6N7P - chains M and R of the 21 polymer chains in the assembly; structure by electron microscopy, 3.60 A resolution.

== Chain M ==
Name: Small nuclear ribonucleoprotein Sm D2
From: Saccharomyces cerevisiae (strain ATCC 204508 / S288c)
UniProt: Q06217 (SMD2_YEAST); numbering as in UniProt (aligned over 1-110)
Chain sequence (110 residues; row label = number of the first residue in the row):
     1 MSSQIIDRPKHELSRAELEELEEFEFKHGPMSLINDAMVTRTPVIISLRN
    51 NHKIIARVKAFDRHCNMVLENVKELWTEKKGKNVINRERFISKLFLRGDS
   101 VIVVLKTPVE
Not modelled in the structure: 1, 109-110

== Chain R ==
Molecule: U1 snRNA
From: Saccharomyces cerevisiae (strain ATCC 204508 / S288c)
Sequence (568 nucleotides; row label = number of the first residue in the row):
     1 AUACUUACCUUAAGAUAUCAGAGGAGAUCAAGAAGUCCUACUGAUCAAAC
    51 AUGCGCUUCCAAUAGUAGAAGGACGUUAAGCAUUUAUCAUUGAACUAUAA
   101 UUGUUCAUUGAAGUCAUUGAUGCAAACUCCUUGGUCACACACACAUACGG
   151 CGCGGAAGGCGUGUUUGCUGACGUUUCCAUUCCCUUGUUUCAAUCAUUGG
   201 UUAAUCCCUUGAUUCCUUUGGGGAUUUUUGGGUUAAACUGAUUUUUGGGG
   251 CCCUUUGUUUCUUCUGCCUGGAGAAGUUUGACACCAAAUUCAAAUUGGUG
   301 UUAGGGGAGCUGGGGCCUUUCAAAAGAGAGCUUUGUAGAGGCAUUCUUUU
   351 UGACUACUUUUCUCUAGCGUGCCAUUUUAGUUUUUGACGGCAGAUUCGAA
   401 UGAACUUAAGUUUAUGAUGAAGGUAUGGCUGUUGAGAUUAUUUGGUCGGG
   451 AUUGUAGUUUGAAGAUGUGCUCUUUUGAGCAGUCUCAACUUUGCUCGUUC
   501 CCGUUAUGGGAAAAAUUUUGGAAGGUCUUGGUAGGAACGGGUGGAUCUUA
   551 UAAUUUUUGAUUUAUUUU
Not modelled in the structure: 27-33, 566-568

== Interface between chain M and chain R ==
Pairs across the interface (17; chain M residue first):
  Lys10(M) with A550(R), sugar contact; U551(R), phosphate contact
  His11(M) with A550(R), sugar contact
  Arg15(M) with U548(R), hydrogen bond to the sugar
  Met31(M) with A552(R), base contact
  Arg49(M) with G559(R), base contact; A560(R), salt bridge to the phosphate
  Asn50(M) with U562(R), base contact
  Arg63(M) with A552(R), salt bridge to the phosphate
  His64(M) with A552(R), salt bridge to the phosphate; U558(R), hydrogen bond to the base
  Asn66(M) with U558(R), hydrogen bond to the base
  Arg97(M) with U558(R), hydrogen bond to the sugar
  Gly98(M) with U558(R), hydrogen bond to the base
  Asp99(M) with U558(R), hydrogen bond to the base; G559(R), base contact
  Ser100(M) with G559(R), hydrogen bond to the base
Also at the interface, not in a pair above, chain M (14 interface residues in all): Leu18
Also at the interface, not in a pair above, chain R (10 interface residues in all): U549, U557

== In short ==
14 residues of chain M face 10 of chain R across their interface, with 7 hydrogen bonds and 3 salt bridges.
Among the polar pairs are His64(M)-U558(R), Asn66(M)-U558(R) and Gly98(M)-U558(R).
Here chain M is Small nuclear ribonucleoprotein Sm D2 and chain R is U1 snRNA, both from Saccharomyces
cerevisiae (strain ATCC 204508 / S288c). Entry 6N7P (S. cerevisiae spliceosomal E complex (UBC4)) was
determined by electron microscopy (same publication as 6N7R).
